PDB entry 4IH6 | X-ray diffraction, 2.20 A resolution | chain A

Chain A:
Name: RNA-directed RNA polymerase
Source organism: Hepatitis C virus
Notes: EC 2.7.7.48
UniProtKB: P26663 (POLG_HCVBK); residues 2-570 here correspond to UniProt positions 2421-2989 (UniProt number = residue number + 2419)
Sequence (570 residues; row label = number of the first residue in the row):
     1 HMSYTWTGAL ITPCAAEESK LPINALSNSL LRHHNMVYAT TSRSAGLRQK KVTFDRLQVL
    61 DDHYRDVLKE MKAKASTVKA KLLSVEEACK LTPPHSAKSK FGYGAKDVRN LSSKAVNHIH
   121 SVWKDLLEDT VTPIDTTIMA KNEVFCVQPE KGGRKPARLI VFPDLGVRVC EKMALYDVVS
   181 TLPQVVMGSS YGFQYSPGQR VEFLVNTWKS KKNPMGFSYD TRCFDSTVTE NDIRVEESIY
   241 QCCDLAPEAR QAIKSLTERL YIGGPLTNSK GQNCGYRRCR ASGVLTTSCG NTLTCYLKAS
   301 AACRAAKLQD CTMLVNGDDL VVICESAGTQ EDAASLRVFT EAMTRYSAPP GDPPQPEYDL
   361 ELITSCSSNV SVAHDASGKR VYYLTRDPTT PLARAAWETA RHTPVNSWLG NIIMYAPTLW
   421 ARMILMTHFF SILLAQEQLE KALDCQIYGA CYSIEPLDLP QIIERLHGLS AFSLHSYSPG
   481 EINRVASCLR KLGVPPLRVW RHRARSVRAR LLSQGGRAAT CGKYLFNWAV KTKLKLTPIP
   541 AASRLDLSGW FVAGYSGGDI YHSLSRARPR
Unresolved in the structure: 149-153, 563-570
Construct notes: expression tag (1)
Small-molecule neighbours: 1EP ((5S)-3-(4-tert-butylbenzyl)-5-(propan-2-yl)imidazolidine-2,4-dione): P197, R200, C366, S368, L384, S407, G410, N411, M414, Y415, Q446, I447, Y448
Swiss-Prot annotation at these positions:
  - binding site (Mg(2+)): D220, D318, D319
  - modified residue (Phosphoserine): S29, S42

In short:
Chain A binds compound 1EP. Curated annotation (UniProt) lists 3 Mg2+-binding residues.
Chain A is RNA-directed RNA polymerase (Hepatitis C virus); the structure, Hepatitis C Virus polymerase NS5B
(BK) with fragment-based compounds, was determined by X-ray diffraction (same publication as 4IH5).
